PDB entry 8HH3 | electron microscopy, 4.30 A resolution (low resolution: residue-level contacts below are approximate; hydrogen-bond / salt-bridge calls are withheld) | chains D and G of the 7 polymer chains in the assembly

Chain D:
Name: ATP synthase subunit beta
From: Bacillus sp. PS3
Notes: EC 7.1.2.2
Reference sequence: A0A0M4U1P9 (A0A0M4U1P9_BACP3); residues 1-473 here = UniProt positions 1-473
Chain sequence (484 residues; numbered -10 to 473; the number before each row is that of its first residue; numbers below 1 keep their minus sign (Met-10 is residue -10)):
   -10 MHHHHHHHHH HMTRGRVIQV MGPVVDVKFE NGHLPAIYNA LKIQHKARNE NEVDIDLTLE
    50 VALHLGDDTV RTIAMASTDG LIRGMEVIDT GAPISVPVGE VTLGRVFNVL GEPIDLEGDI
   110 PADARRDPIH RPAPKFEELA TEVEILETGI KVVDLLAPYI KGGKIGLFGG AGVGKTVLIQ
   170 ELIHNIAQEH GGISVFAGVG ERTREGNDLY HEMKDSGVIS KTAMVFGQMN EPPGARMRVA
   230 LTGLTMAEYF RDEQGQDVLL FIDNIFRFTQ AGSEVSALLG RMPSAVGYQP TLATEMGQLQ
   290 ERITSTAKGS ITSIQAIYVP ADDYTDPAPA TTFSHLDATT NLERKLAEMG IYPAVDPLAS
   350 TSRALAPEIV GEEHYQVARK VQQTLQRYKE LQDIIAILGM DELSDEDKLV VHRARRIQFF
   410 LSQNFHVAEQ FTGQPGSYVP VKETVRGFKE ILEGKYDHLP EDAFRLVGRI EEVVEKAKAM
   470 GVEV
Disordered / not traced: -10 to 0, 472-473
Differences from the reference sequence: initiating methionine (-10); expression tag (-9 to 0)
Metal / ion sites: Mg2+: Thr165, Arg191
Ligand contacts: ADP (adenosine-5'-diphosphate): Gly161, Val162, Gly163, Lys164, Thr165, Val166, Arg191, Tyr341, Pro342, Thr421

Chain G:
Name: ATP synthase gamma chain
From: Bacillus sp. PS3
Reference sequence: A0A0M4TPJ7 (A0A0M4TPJ7_BACP3); numbering as in UniProt (aligned over 2-285)
Chain sequence (284 residues; each row starts with the number of its first residue):
     2 ASLRDIKTRI NATKKTSQIT KAMEMVSTSK LNRAEQNAKS FVPYMEKIQE VVANVALGAG
    62 GASHPMLVSR PVKKTGYLVI TSDRGLAGAY NSNVLRLVYQ TIQKRHASPD EYAIIVIGRV
   122 GLSFFRKRNM PVILDITRLP DQPSFADIKE IARKTVGLFA DGTFDELYMY YNHYVSAIQQ
   182 EVTERKLLPL TDLAENKQRT VYEFEPSQEE ILDVLLPQYA ESLIYGALLD AKASEHAARM
   242 TAMKNATDNA NELIRTLTLS YNRARQAAIT QEITEIVAGA NALQ
Disordered / not traced: 285

Chain D / chain G interface:
Contacting residue pairs - 9 pairs, chain D then chain G:
  Gly269(D) - Leu284(G)
  Arg270(D) - Leu284(G)
  Met271(D) - Ala281(G)
  Ala274(D) - Glu273(G)
  Ala274(D) - Ile277(G)
  Asp312(D) - Arg5(G)
  Asp382(D) - Lys16(G)
  Asp382(D) - Ile20(G)
  Ile383(D) - Ile20(G)
Interface residues without a listed pair, chain D (13 interface residues in all): Pro272, Val275, Gly276, Ile386, Leu387, Asp390
Interface residues without a listed pair, chain G (11 interface residues in all): Met24, Arg120, Glu276, Gly280

Overview:
13 residues of chain D and 11 residues of chain G are in contact. Bound to chain D: ADP. The Mg2+ site is
built by Thr165(D) and Arg191(D).
Here chain D is ATP synthase subunit beta and chain G is ATP synthase gamma chain, both from Bacillus sp. PS3.
Entry 8HH3 (F1 domain of FoF1-ATPase from Bacillus PS3,90 degrees,highATP) was determined by electron
microscopy, deposited together with 8HH1, 8HH2, 8HH4, 8HH5, 8HH6, 8HH7 and 5 further entries.
